PDB entry 6Y9H | X-ray diffraction, 1.48 A resolution | chains H and I of the 4 polymer chains in the assembly

# Chain H
Name: Prothrombin
Organism: Homo sapiens
Notes: EC 3.4.21.5
Reference sequence: P00734 (THRB_HUMAN); the construct lacks a stretch of the UniProt sequence and is renumbered around it, so the offset changes along the chain: 16-36 = UniProt 364-384; 37-60 = UniProt 386-409; 61-77 = UniProt 419-435; 78-97 = UniProt 437-456; 7 more segments
Amino-acid sequence (259 residues; row label = number of the first residue in the row; note: 3 numbers in that range are skipped by the numbering (no residue carries them; nothing is unmodelled there); a row labelled like 60A-60I holds insertion residues (60A, then the next letters in order)):
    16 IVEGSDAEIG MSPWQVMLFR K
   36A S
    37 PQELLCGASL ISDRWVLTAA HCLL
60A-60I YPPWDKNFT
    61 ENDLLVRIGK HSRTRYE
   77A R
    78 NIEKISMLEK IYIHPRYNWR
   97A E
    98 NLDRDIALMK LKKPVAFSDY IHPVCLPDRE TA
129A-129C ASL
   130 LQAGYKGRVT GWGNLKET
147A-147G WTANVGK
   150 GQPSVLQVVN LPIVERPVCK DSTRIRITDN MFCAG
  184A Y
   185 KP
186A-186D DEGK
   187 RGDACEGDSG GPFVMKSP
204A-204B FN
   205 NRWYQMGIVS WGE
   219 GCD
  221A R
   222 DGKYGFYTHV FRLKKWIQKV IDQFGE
Unresolved in the structure: 147A-147G, 246-247
UniProt features mapped onto this chain:
  - region: Ala-183 to Val-200 (High affinity receptor-binding region which is also known as the TP508 peptide)
  - active site (Charge relay system): His-57, Asp-102, Ser-195
  - glycosylation: Asn-60G (N-linked (GlcNAc...) (complex) asparagine)
Disulfides: Cys-42/Cys-58, Cys-168/Cys-182, Cys-191/Cys-220
Glycans and other covalent adducts: N-acetylglucosamine (NAG) linked to Asn-60G
Metal / ion sites: Na+ site 1: Lys-169, Thr-172, Phe-204A; Na+ site 2: Arg-221A, Lys-224

# Chain I
Name: Hirudin variant-2
Reference sequence: P09945 (HIRV2_HIRME); residues 517-528 here correspond to UniProt positions 61-72 (UniProt number = residue number - 456)
Amino-acid sequence (12 residues; each row starts with the number of its first residue):
   517 GDFEEIPEEY LQ
Unresolved in the structure: 517
Modified residues: Tyr-526 (O-sulfo-L-tyrosine; TYS)
UniProt features mapped onto this chain:
  - region: Asp-518 to Gln-528 (Interaction with fibrinogen-binding exosite of thrombin)
  - modified residue: Tyr-526 (Sulfotyrosine)

# Interface between chain H and chain I
Pairs across the interface (23; chain H residue first):
  Phe-34(H) with Phe-519(I), hydrophobic
  Gln-38(H) with Phe-519(I); Glu-521(I); Ile-522(I); Leu-527(I)
  Leu-40(H) with Phe-519(I)
  Leu-65(H) with Ile-522(I), hydrophobic; Tyr-526(I)
  Arg-67(H) with Ile-522(I)
  Arg-73(H) with Asp-518(I), salt bridge; Phe-519(I)
  Thr-74(H) with Asp-518(I); Phe-519(I); Glu-520(I), hydrogen bond (backbone-backbone)
  Arg-75(H) with Glu-520(I), salt bridge
  Tyr-76(H) with Glu-520(I), hydrogen bond (backbone-side chain); Glu-521(I); Pro-523(I); Tyr-526(I)
  Glu-80(H) with Tyr-526(I)
  Lys-81(H) with Tyr-526(I)
  Ile-82(H) with Ile-522(I), hydrophobic; Tyr-526(I)
Other interface residues (no listed pair), chain H (15 interface residues in all): Met-32, Lys-36, Glu-39
Other interface residues (no listed pair), chain I (9 interface residues in all): Gln-528

# Summary
15 residues of chain H and 9 residues of chain I are in contact; the contacts include 2 hydrogen bonds and 2
salt bridges. Polar contacts include Arg-73(H)/Asp-518(I), Arg-75(H)/Glu-520(I) and Tyr-76(H)/Glu-520(I).
N-acetylglucosamine is covalently linked to Asn-60G(H). From UniProt: 3 active-site residues on chain H.
Chain H is Prothrombin (Homo sapiens) and chain I is Hirudin variant-2; the structure, Thrombin in complex
with D-Phe-Pro-m-Trifluoromethylbenzylamide derivative (phe2), was determined by X-ray diffraction.
